Entry 3PO2 (X-ray diffraction, 3.30 A resolution); this record covers chains A and E of the 15 polymer chains in the assembly.

# Chain A
Protein: DNA-directed RNA polymerase II subunit RPB1
Source organism: Saccharomyces cerevisiae
Notes: EC 2.7.7.6
UniProt: P04050 (RPB1_YEAST); numbering as in UniProt (aligned over 1-1733)
Sequence (1733 residues; numbered 1 to 1733; the number before each row is that of its first residue):
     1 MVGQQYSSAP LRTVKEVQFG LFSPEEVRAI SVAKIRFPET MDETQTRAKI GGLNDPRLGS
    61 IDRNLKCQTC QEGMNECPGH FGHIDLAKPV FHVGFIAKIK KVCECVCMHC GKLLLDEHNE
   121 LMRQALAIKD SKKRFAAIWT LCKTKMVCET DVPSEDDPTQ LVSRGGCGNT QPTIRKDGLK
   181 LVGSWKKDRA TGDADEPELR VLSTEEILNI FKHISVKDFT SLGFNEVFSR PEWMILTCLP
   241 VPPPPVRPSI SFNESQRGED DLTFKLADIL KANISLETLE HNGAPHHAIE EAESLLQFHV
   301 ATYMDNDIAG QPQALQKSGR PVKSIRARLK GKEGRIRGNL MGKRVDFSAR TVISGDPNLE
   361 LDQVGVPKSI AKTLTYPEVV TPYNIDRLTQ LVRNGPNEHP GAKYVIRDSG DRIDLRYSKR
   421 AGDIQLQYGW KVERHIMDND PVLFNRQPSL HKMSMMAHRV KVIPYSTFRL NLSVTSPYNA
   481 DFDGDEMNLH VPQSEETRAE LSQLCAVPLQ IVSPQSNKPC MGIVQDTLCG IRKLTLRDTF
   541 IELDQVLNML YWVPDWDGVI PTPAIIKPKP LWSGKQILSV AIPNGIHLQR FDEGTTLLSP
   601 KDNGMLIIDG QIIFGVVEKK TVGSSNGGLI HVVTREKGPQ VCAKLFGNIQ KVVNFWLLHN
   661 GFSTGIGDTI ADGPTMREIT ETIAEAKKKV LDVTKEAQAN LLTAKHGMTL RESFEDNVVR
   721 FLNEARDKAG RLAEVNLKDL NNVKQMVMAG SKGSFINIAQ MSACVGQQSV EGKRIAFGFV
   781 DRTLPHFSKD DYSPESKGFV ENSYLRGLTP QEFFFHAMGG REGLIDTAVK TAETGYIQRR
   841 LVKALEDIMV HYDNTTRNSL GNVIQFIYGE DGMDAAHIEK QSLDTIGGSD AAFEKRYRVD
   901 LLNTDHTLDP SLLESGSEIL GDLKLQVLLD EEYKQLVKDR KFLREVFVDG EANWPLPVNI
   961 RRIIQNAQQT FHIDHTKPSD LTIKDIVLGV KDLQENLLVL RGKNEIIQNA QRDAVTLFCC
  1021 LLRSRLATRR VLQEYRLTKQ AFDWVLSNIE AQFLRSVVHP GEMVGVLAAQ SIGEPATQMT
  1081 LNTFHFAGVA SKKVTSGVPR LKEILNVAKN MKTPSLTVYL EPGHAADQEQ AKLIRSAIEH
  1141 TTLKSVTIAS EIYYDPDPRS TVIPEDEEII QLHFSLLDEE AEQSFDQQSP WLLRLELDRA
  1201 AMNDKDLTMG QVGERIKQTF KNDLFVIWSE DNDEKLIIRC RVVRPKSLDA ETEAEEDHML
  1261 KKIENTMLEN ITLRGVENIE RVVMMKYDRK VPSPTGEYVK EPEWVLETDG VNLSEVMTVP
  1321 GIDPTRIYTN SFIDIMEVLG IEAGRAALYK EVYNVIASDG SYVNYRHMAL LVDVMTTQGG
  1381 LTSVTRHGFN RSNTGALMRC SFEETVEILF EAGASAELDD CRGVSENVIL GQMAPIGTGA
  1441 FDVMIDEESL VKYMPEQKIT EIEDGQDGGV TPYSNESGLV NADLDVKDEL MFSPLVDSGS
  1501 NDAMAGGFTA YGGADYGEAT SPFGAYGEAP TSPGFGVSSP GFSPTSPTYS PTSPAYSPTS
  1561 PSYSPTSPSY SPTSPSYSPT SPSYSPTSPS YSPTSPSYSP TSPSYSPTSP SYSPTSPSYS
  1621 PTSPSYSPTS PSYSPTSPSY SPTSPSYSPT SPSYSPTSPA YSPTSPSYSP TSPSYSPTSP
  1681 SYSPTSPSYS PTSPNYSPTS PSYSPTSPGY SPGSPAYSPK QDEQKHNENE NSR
Disordered / not traced: 1-2, 187-194, 1087-1090, 1177-1186, 1245-1253, 1455-1733
UniProt features mapped onto this chain:
  - region: Pro-248 to Asp-260 (Lid loop), Asn-306 to Lys-323 (Rudder loop), Pro-810 to Glu-822 (Bridging helix)
  - binding site (Zn(2+)): Cys-67, Cys-70, Cys-77, His-80, Cys-107, Cys-110, Cys-148, Cys-167
  - binding site (Mg(2+)): Asp-481, Asp-483, Asp-485
  - modified residue: Thr-1471 (Phosphothreonine)
  - cross-link (Glycyl lysine isopeptide (Lys-Gly)): Lys-695 (interchain with G-Cter in ubiquitin), Lys-1246 (interchain with G-Cter in ubiquitin), Lys-1350 (interchain with G-Cter in ubiquitin)
  - natural variant: Ser-1653 to Pro-1659 (deletion: In strain: A364A)
  - mutagenesis: Lys-1246 (K1246R: Impairs ubiquitination during transcription stress)
Bound ions: Zn2+ site 1: Cys-67, Cys-70, Cys-77, His-80; Zn2+ site 2: Cys-107, Cys-110, Cys-148, Cys-167; Mg2+: Asp-481, Asp-483, Asp-485 (shared with 1 residue of chain P)

# Chain E
Protein: DNA-directed RNA polymerases I, II, and III subunit RPABC1
Source organism: Saccharomyces cerevisiae
Notes: EC 2.7.7.6
UniProt: P20434 (RPAB1_YEAST); residue numbers follow UniProt; this construct covers 1-215
Sequence (215 residues; row label = number of the first residue in the row):
     1 MDQENERNIS RLWRAFRTVK EMVKDRGYFI TQEEVELPLE DFKAKYCDSM GRPQRKMMSF
    61 QANPTEESIS KFPDMGSLWV EFCDEPSVGV KTMKTFVIHI QEKNFQTGIF VYQNNITPSA
   121 MKLVPSIPPA TIETFNEAAL VVNITHHELV PKHIRLSSDE KRELLKRYRL KESQLPRIQR
   181 ADPVALYLGL KRGEVVKIIR KSETSGRYAS YRICM
Disordered / not traced: 1

# Interface between chain A and chain E
Pairs across the interface (97):
  Arg-857(A) / Tyr-168(E)  hydrogen bond (side chain-backbone)
  Arg-857(A) / Arg-169(E)
  Arg-857(A) / Leu-170(E)
  Leu-860(A) / Gln-174(E)  hydrogen bond (backbone-side chain)
  Gly-861(A) / Gln-174(E)  hydrogen bond (backbone-side chain)
  Asn-862(A) / Ser-173(E)
  Asn-862(A) / Gln-174(E)
  Val-863(A) / Leu-170(E)  hydrophobic
  Val-863(A) / Gln-174(E)  hydrogen bond (backbone-backbone)
  Val-863(A) / Pro-176(E)
  Gln-865(A) / Tyr-208(E)
  Phe-866(A) / Tyr-168(E)
  Phe-866(A) / Leu-175(E)  hydrophobic
  Phe-866(A) / Tyr-208(E)  hydrogen bond (backbone-side chain)
  Phe-866(A) / Tyr-211(E)  hydrophobic
  Gly-869(A) / Thr-204(E)  hydrogen bond (backbone-side chain)
  Glu-870(A) / Arg-200(E)  salt bridge
  Glu-870(A) / Ser-202(E)  hydrogen bond
  Glu-870(A) / Thr-204(E)
  Glu-870(A) / Ser-205(E)  hydrogen bond (backbone-side chain)
  Glu-870(A) / Tyr-208(E)
  Asp-871(A) / Thr-204(E)
  Asp-871(A) / Ser-205(E)
  Phe-942(A) / Lys-201(E)
  Phe-942(A) / Gly-206(E)
  Phe-942(A) / Arg-207(E)
  Glu-945(A) / Lys-201(E)  salt bridge
  Val-946(A) / Lys-201(E)
  Val-946(A) / Ser-202(E)
  Val-946(A) / Gly-206(E)
  Phe-947(A) / Glu-203(E)
  Trp-954(A) / Glu-203(E)
  Leu-956(A) / Thr-204(E)
  Asn-1004(A) / Arg-167(E)
  Ile-1006(A) / Glu-163(E)
  Ile-1006(A) / Leu-164(E)  hydrophobic
  Ile-1006(A) / Arg-167(E)
  Ile-1006(A) / Tyr-168(E)  hydrophobic
  Ile-1007(A) / Tyr-168(E)
  Ala-1010(A) / Tyr-168(E)
  Asp-1013(A) / Ser-205(E)
  Asp-1013(A) / Gly-206(E)
  Asp-1013(A) / Arg-207(E)
  Ala-1014(A) / Ser-205(E)
  Thr-1016(A) / Gly-206(E)
  Thr-1016(A) / Arg-207(E)
  Leu-1017(A) / Glu-203(E)
  Leu-1017(A) / Thr-204(E)
  Leu-1017(A) / Ser-205(E)
  Leu-1017(A) / Gly-206(E)
  Met-1317(A) / Val-142(E)
  Met-1317(A) / Ile-144(E)  hydrophobic
  Thr-1318(A) / Arg-11(E)  hydrogen bond
  Thr-1318(A) / Arg-14(E)  hydrogen bond (backbone-side chain)
  Thr-1318(A) / Val-141(E)
  Pro-1324(A) / Val-142(E)  hydrophobic
  Pro-1324(A) / His-147(E)  hydrogen bond (backbone-side chain)
  Thr-1325(A) / His-146(E)  hydrogen bond (side chain-backbone)
  Thr-1325(A) / His-147(E)  hydrogen bond (backbone-side chain)
  Thr-1325(A) / Glu-148(E)  hydrogen bond (backbone-backbone)
  Arg-1326(A) / His-147(E)
  Arg-1326(A) / Glu-148(E)  salt bridge
  Ile-1327(A) / His-147(E)  hydrogen bond (backbone-side chain)
  Tyr-1328(A) / Leu-149(E)  hydrophobic
  Glu-1337(A) / Pro-183(E)
  Val-1338(A) / Ile-144(E)
  Val-1338(A) / Pro-183(E)
  Leu-1339(A) / Ile-144(E)  hydrophobic
  Leu-1339(A) / His-147(E)
  Leu-1339(A) / Val-150(E)
  Leu-1339(A) / Pro-183(E)
  Leu-1339(A) / Val-184(E)
  Gly-1340(A) / Asp-182(E)
  Gly-1340(A) / Pro-183(E)
  Ile-1341(A) / Asp-182(E)  hydrogen bond (backbone-side chain)
  Ile-1341(A) / Arg-212(E)
  Glu-1342(A) / Pro-151(E)
  Glu-1342(A) / His-153(E)
  Glu-1342(A) / Ile-198(E)
  Glu-1342(A) / Arg-200(E)  salt bridge
  Glu-1342(A) / Arg-212(E)  salt bridge
  Ala-1343(A) / Leu-149(E)
  Arg-1345(A) / Arg-200(E)
  Ala-1346(A) / Leu-149(E)  hydrophobic
  Tyr-1349(A) / Glu-203(E)
  Tyr-1365(A) / Glu-203(E)
  Tyr-1365(A) / Thr-204(E)
  Arg-1366(A) / Thr-204(E)
  Thr-1376(A) / Arg-212(E)  hydrogen bond (backbone-side chain)
  Thr-1377(A) / Pro-176(E)
  Thr-1377(A) / Arg-177(E)  hydrogen bond (backbone-backbone)
  Thr-1377(A) / Arg-212(E)
  Gln-1378(A) / Arg-177(E)
  Gln-1378(A) / Arg-212(E)
  Gly-1379(A) / Arg-177(E)
  Gly-1379(A) / Gln-179(E)
  Gly-1380(A) / Gln-179(E)
Also at the interface, not in a pair above, chain A (53 interface residues in all): Asp-853, Thr-855, Ile-867, Lys-1003, Met-1336
Also at the interface, not in a pair above, chain E (44 interface residues in all): Ala-138, Ile-178, Ala-209, Ser-210, Met-215

# Overview
53 residues of chain A face 44 of chain E across their interface; the contacts include 18 hydrogen bonds and 5
salt bridges. Polar pairs include Glu-870(A)/Arg-200(E), Glu-945(A)/Lys-201(E) and Arg-1326(A)/Glu-148(E).
From UniProt: 8 Zn2+-binding residues, 3 Mg2+-binding residues and one mutagenesis site on chain A.
Chain A is DNA-directed RNA polymerase II subunit RPB1 and chain E is DNA-directed RNA polymerases I, II, and
III subunit RPABC1, both from Saccharomyces cerevisiae; the structure, Arrested RNA Polymerase II elongation
complex, was determined by X-ray diffraction together with 3PO3 from the same study.
